PDB entry 8FCE | X-ray diffraction, 2.77 A resolution | chains A and B

[Chain A]
Molecule: p66 RT
Organism: HIV whole-genome vector AA1305#18
Notes: EC 2.7.7.49, 2.7.7.7, 3.1.26.13, 3.1.13.2
UniProtKB: P04585 (POL_HV1H2); residues 1-560 here correspond to UniProt positions 588-1147 (UniProt number = residue number + 587)
Amino-acid sequence (560 residues; row label = number of the first residue in the row):
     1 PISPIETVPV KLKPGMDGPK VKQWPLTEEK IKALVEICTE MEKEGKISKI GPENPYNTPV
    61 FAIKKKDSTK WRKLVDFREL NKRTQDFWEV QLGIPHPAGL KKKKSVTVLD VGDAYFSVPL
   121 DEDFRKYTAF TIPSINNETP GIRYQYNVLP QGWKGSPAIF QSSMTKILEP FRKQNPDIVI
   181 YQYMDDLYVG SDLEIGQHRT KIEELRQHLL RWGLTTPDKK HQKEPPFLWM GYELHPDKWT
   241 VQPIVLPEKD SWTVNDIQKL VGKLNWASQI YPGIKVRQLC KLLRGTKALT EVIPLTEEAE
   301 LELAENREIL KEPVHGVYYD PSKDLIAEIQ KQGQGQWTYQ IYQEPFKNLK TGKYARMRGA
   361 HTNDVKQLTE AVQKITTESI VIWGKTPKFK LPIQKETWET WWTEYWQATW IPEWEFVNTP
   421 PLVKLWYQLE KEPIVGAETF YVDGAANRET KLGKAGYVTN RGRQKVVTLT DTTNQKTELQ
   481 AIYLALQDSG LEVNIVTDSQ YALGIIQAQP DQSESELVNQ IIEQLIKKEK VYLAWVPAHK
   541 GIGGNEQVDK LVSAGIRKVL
Not modelled in the structure: 65-67, 217-222, 553-560
Residues lining bound ligands: XRL (4-[(9-{4-[(E)-2-cyanoethenyl]-2,6-dimethylphenyl}-6-oxo-6,7,8,9-tetrahydro-5H-pyrimido[4,5-b][1,4]diazepin-2-yl)amino]benzonitrile): Pro95, Leu100, Lys101, Lys103, Val106, Val108, Val179, Ile180, Tyr181, Tyr188, Val189, Gly190, Pro225, Phe227, Trp229, Leu234, His235, Pro236, Tyr318
Curated features (UniProtKB/Swiss-Prot):
  - region: Phe227 to His235 (RT 'primer grip')
  - motif: Trp398 to Trp414 (Tryptophan repeat motif)
  - binding site (Mg(2+)): Asp110, Asp185, Asp186, Asp443, Glu478, Asp498, Asp549
  - site: Trp401 (Essential for RT p66/p51 heterodimerization), Trp414 (Essential for RT p66/p51 heterodimerization), Phe440, Tyr441 (Cleavage), Leu560 (Cleavage)
From the paper describing this entry:
  - binding site for XRL: Lys101

[Chain B]
Molecule: p51 RT
Organism: HIV whole-genome vector AA1305#18
UniProtKB: P04585 (POL_HV1H2); residues 1-440 here correspond to UniProt positions 588-1027 (UniProt number = residue number + 587)
Amino-acid sequence (440 residues; row label = number of the first residue in the row):
     1 PISPIETVPV KLKPGMDGPK VKQWPLTEEK IKALVEICTE MEKEGKISKI GPENPYNTPV
    61 FAIKKKDSTK WRKLVDFREL NKRTQDFWEV QLGIPHPAGL KKKKSVTVLD VGDAYFSVPL
   121 DEDFRKYTAF TIPSINNETP GIRYQYNVLP QGWKGSPAIF QSSMTKILEP FRKQNPDIVI
   181 YQYMDDLYVG SDLEIGQHRT KIEELRQHLL RWGLTTPDKK HQKEPPFLWM GYELHPDKWT
   241 VQPIVLPEKD SWTVNDIQKL VGKLNWASQI YPGIKVRQLC KLLRGTKALT EVIPLTEEAE
   301 LELAENREIL KEPVHGVYYD PSKDLIAEIQ KQGQGQWTYQ IYQEPFKNLK TGKYARMRGA
   361 HTNDVKQLTE AVQKITTESI VIWGKTPKFK LPIQKETWET WWTEYWQATW IPEWEFVNTP
   421 PLVKLWYQLE KEPIVGAETF
Not modelled in the structure: 1-5, 66-67, 216-231, 357-361, 430-440
Curated features (UniProtKB/Swiss-Prot):
  - region: Phe227 to His235 (RT 'primer grip')
  - motif: Trp398 to Trp414 (Tryptophan repeat motif)
  - binding site (Mg(2+)): Asp110, Asp185, Asp186
  - site: Trp401 (Essential for RT p66/p51 heterodimerization), Trp414 (Essential for RT p66/p51 heterodimerization), Phe440 (Cleavage)

[Chain A / chain B interface]
Residue-residue contacts - 106 pairs, chain A then chain B:
  Val8(A) - Glu53(B)
  Pro9(A) - Glu53(B)
  Gln85(A) - Glu53(B)  hydrogen bond (side chain-backbone)
  Asp86(A) - Lys20(B)  salt bridge
  Asp86(A) - Pro55(B)
  Phe87(A) - Pro52(B)
  Phe87(A) - Pro55(B)
  Trp88(A) - Pro52(B)  hydrogen bond (backbone-backbone)
  Trp88(A) - Asn54(B)
  Trp88(A) - Pro55(B)
  Trp88(A) - Asn57(B)
  Trp88(A) - Thr131(B)
  Trp88(A) - Arg143(B)
  Gly93(A) - Asn137(B)
  Pro95(A) - Asn136(B)
  Pro95(A) - Asn137(B)
  His96(A) - Asn136(B)  hydrogen bond (backbone-side chain)
  Gly99(A) - Asn136(B)
  Gly99(A) - Glu138(B)
  Leu100(A) - Asn136(B)
  Leu100(A) - Glu138(B)
  Lys101(A) - Glu138(B)  salt bridge
  Ala158(A) - Pro52(B)  hydrophobic
  Ser162(A) - Pro52(B)
  Thr165(A) - Pro140(B)
  Tyr181(A) - Glu138(B)
  Gln182(A) - Pro140(B)
  Arg358(A) - Gln394(B)
  Arg358(A) - Glu396(B)  salt bridge
  Glu370(A) - Gln394(B)
  Gln373(A) - Glu396(B)  hydrogen bond (side chain-backbone)
  Gln373(A) - Thr397(B)
  Gln373(A) - Thr400(B)  hydrogen bond
  Gln373(A) - Trp401(B)  hydrogen bond
  Thr376(A) - Thr400(B)
  Thr377(A) - Thr400(B)
  Ile380(A) - Pro25(B)
  Ile380(A) - Leu26(B)
  Ile380(A) - Thr27(B)
  Val381(A) - Pro25(B)  hydrophobic
  Val381(A) - Ile135(B)
  Val381(A) - Asn136(B)  hydrogen bond (backbone-backbone)
  Ile382(A) - Ile135(B)
  Ile382(A) - Asn136(B)
  Trp383(A) - Ile135(B)
  Gly384(A) - Thr27(B)
  Gly384(A) - Glu28(B)  hydrogen bond (backbone-backbone)
  Gly384(A) - Ile135(B)
  Trp402(A) - Lys331(B)  hydrogen bond (backbone-side chain)
  Trp402(A) - Asp364(B)
  Tyr405(A) - Lys331(B)
  Trp406(A) - Lys331(B)
  Gln407(A) - Lys331(B)
  Gln407(A) - Pro392(B)
  Gln407(A) - Ile393(B)
  Gln407(A) - Val417(B)  hydrogen bond (side chain-backbone)
  Gln407(A) - Asn418(B)  hydrogen bond
  Gln407(A) - Thr419(B)  hydrogen bond (side chain-backbone)
  Ala408(A) - Trp337(B)  hydrophobic
  Ala408(A) - Asp364(B)
  Ala408(A) - Pro392(B)  hydrogen bond (backbone-backbone)
  Ala408(A) - Ile393(B)
  Thr409(A) - Asp364(B)  hydrogen bond (backbone-side chain)
  Trp410(A) - Asn363(B)
  Trp410(A) - Val365(B)  hydrophobic
  Trp410(A) - Tyr405(B)
  Pro433(A) - Asn255(B)
  Pro433(A) - Leu289(B)  hydrophobic
  Pro433(A) - Thr290(B)
  Ile434(A) - Thr290(B)
  Val435(A) - Thr290(B)
  Thr439(A) - Ala288(B)
  Thr439(A) - Leu289(B)  hydrogen bond (side chain-backbone)
  Tyr441(A) - Gln258(B)  hydrogen bond
  Tyr441(A) - Lys287(B)  hydrogen bond (side chain-backbone)
  Val458(A) - Thr286(B)
  Thr459(A) - Thr286(B)  hydrogen bond (backbone-side chain)
  Asn460(A) - Thr286(B)
  Asn460(A) - Lys287(B)
  Asn460(A) - Ala288(B)
  Asn494(A) - Leu289(B)
  Val496(A) - Leu289(B)  hydrophobic
  Gln500(A) - Pro421(B)
  Gln500(A) - Leu422(B)
  Leu503(A) - Leu422(B)  hydrophobic
  Gly504(A) - Pro421(B)
  Tyr532(A) - Asn255(B)  hydrogen bond
  Tyr532(A) - Leu289(B)  hydrophobic
  Trp535(A) - Leu422(B)
  Trp535(A) - Trp426(B)  hydrophobic
  Val536(A) - Gln258(B)
  Pro537(A) - Gly262(B)
  Pro537(A) - Asn265(B)
  Lys540(A) - Asn265(B)
  Lys540(A) - Cys280(B)
  Gly541(A) - Cys280(B)
  Ile542(A) - Gln258(B)
  Ile542(A) - Val261(B)  hydrophobic
  Gly543(A) - Leu283(B)  hydrogen bond (backbone-backbone)
  Gly543(A) - Arg284(B)
  Gly543(A) - Gly285(B)
  Gly544(A) - Gly285(B)  hydrogen bond (backbone-backbone)
  Gly544(A) - Thr286(B)
  Gln547(A) - Arg284(B)
  Gln547(A) - Gly285(B)  hydrogen bond (side chain-backbone)
  Gln547(A) - Thr286(B)
Other interface residues (no listed pair), chain A (66 interface residues in all): Leu92, Ile94, Ile159, Thr386, Thr403, Glu404, Pro412, Gln507, Ala534
Other interface residues (no listed pair), chain B (60 interface residues in all): Trp24, Tyr56, Val254, Lys259, Arg277, Gly333, Thr362, Leu368, Pro420, Lys424
From the paper, about this interface:
  - specific contacts: Lys101(A)-Glu138(B) (salt bridge)

[In short]
The interface between chain A and chain B involves 66 residues on one side and 60 on the other; the contacts
include 22 hydrogen bonds and 3 salt bridges. Polar pairs include Asp86(A)-Lys20(B), Lys101(A)-Glu138(B) and
Arg358(A)-Glu396(B). The authors report a salt bridge between Lys101(A) and Glu138(B). The paper reports a
binding site for XRL at Lys101(A).
Chain A is p66 RT and chain B is p51 RT, both from HIV whole-genome vector AA1305#18; the structure, HIV-1
Reverse Transcriptase in complex with 7-membered bicyclic core NNRTI, was determined by X-ray diffraction
(same publication as 8FCC and 8FCD).
